3AYV - chain A; structure by X-ray diffraction, 1.85 A resolution.

== Chain A ==
Protein: Putative uncharacterized protein TTHB071
Organism: Thermus thermophilus
UniProt: Q53W91 (Q53W91_THET8); residue numbers follow UniProt; this construct covers 1-254
Sequence (254 residues; row label = number of the first residue in the row):
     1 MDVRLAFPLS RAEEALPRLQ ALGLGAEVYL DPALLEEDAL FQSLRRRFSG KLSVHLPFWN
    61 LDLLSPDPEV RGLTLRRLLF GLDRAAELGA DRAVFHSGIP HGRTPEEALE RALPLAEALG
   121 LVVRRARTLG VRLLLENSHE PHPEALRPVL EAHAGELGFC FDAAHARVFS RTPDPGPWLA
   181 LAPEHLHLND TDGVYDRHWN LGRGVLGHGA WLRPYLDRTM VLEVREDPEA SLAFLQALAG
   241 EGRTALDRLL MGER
Unresolved in the structure: 242-254
Ion coordination: Zn2+ site 1: His55, His96, Glu136; Zn2+ site 2: Glu136, Asp162, His187, Glu223; Zn2+ site 3: His165, Asp196, His198

== Summary ==
His55, His96 and Glu136 coordinate Zn2+ site 1. The Zn2+ site 2 is built by Glu136, Asp162, His187 and Glu223.
Chain A is Putative uncharacterized protein TTHB071 (Thermus thermophilus); the structure, TTHB071 protein
from Thermus thermophilus HB8 soaking with ZnCl2, was determined by X-ray diffraction together with 3AYT from
the same study.
